Entry 7SGL (electron microscopy, 3.00 A resolution); this record covers chains C and D of the 6 polymer chains in the assembly.

== Chain C ==
Molecule: X-ray repair cross-complementing protein 5
Source organism: Homo sapiens
Notes: EC 3.6.4.-
UniProtKB: P13010 (XRCC5_HUMAN); numbering as in UniProt (aligned over 1-732)
Chain sequence (732 residues; row label = number of the first residue in the row):
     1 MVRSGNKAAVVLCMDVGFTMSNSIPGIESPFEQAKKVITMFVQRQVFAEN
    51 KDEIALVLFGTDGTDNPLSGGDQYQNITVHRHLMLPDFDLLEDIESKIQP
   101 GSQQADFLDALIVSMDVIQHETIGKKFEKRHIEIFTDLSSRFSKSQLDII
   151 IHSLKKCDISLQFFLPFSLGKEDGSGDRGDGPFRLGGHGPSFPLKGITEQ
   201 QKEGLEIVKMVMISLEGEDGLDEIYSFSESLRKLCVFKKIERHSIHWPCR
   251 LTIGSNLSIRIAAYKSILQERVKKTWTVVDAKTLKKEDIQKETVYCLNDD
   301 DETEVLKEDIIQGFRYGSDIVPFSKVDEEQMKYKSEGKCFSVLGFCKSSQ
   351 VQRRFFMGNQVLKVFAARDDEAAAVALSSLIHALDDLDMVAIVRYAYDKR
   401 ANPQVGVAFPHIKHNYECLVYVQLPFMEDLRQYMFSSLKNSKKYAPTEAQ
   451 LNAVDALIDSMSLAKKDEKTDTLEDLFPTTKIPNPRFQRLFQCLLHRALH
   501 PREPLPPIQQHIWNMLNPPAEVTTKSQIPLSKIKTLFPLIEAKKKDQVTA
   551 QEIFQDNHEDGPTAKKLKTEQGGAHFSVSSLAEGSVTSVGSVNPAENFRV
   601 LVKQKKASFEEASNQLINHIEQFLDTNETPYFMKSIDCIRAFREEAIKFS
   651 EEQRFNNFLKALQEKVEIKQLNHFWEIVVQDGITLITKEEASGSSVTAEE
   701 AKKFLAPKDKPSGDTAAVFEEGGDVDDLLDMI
Disordered / not traced: 1-5, 170-181, 556-594, 679-723
UniProt features mapped onto this chain:
  - region: L138 to L165 (Leucine-zipper)
  - motif: E720 to L728 (EEXXXDL motif)
  - modified residue: K144 (N6-acetyllysine), S255 (Phosphoserine), S258 (Phosphoserine), K265 (N6-acetyllysine), S318 (Phosphoserine), K332 (N6-acetyllysine), T535 (Phosphothreonine), S577 (Phosphoserine), S579 (Phosphoserine), S580 (Phosphoserine), K660 (N6-acetyllysine), K665 (N6-acetyllysine), T715 (Phosphothreonine)
  - cross-link (Glycyl lysine isopeptide (Lys-Gly)): K195 (interchain with G-Cter in SUMO2), K532 (interchain with G-Cter in SUMO2), K534 (interchain with G-Cter in SUMO2), K566 (interchain with G-Cter in SUMO2), K568 (interchain with G-Cter in SUMO2), K669 (interchain with G-Cter in SUMO2), K688 (interchain with G-Cter in SUMO2)
  - mutagenesis: E720 to E721 (Abolishes interaction with PRKDC and its recruitment to sites of DNA damage), D726 to D727 (Abolishes interaction with PRKDC and its recruitment to sites of DNA damage)
Small-molecule neighbours: inositol hexakisphosphate (IHP): K363, H411, K413, H414, Y416, K481

== Chain D ==
Molecule: Protein artemis
Source organism: Homo sapiens
Notes: EC 3.1.-.-
UniProtKB: Q96SD1 (DCR1C_HUMAN); residues 1-692 here = UniProt positions 1-692
Chain sequence (701 residues; each row starts with the number of its first residue):
     1 MSSFEGQMAEYPTISIDRFDRENLRARAYFLSHCHKDHMKGLRAPTLKRR
    51 LECSLKVYLYCSPVTKELLLTSPKYRFWKKRIISIEIETPTQISLVDEAS
   101 GEKEEIVVTLLPAGHCPGSVMFLFQGNNGTVLYTGDFRLAQGEAARMELL
   151 HSGGRVKDIQSVYLDTTFCDPRFYQIPSREECLSGVLELVRSWITRSPYH
   201 VVWLNCKAAYGYEYLFTNLSEELGVQVHVNKLDMFRNMPEILHHLTTDRN
   251 TQIHACRHPKAEEYFQWSKLPCGITSRNRIPLHIISIKPSTMWFGERSRK
   301 TNVIVRTGESSYRACFSFHSSYSEIKDFLSYLCPVNAYPNVIPVGTTMDK
   351 VVEILKPLCRSSQSTEPKYKPLGKLKRARTVHRDSEEEDDYLFDDPLPIP
   401 LRHKVPYPETFHPEVFSMTAVSEKQPEKLRQTPGCCRAECMQSSRFTNFV
   451 DCEESNSESEEEVGIPASLQGDLGSVLHLQKADGDVPQWEVFFKRNDEIT
   501 DESLENFPSSTVAGGSQSPKLFSDSDGESTHISSQNSSQSTHITEQGSQG
   551 WDSQSDTVLLSSQERNSGDITSLDKADYRPTIKENIPASLMEQNVICPKD
   601 TYSDLKSRDKDVTIVPSTGEPTTLSSETHIPEEKSLLNLSTNADSQSSSD
   651 FEVPSTPEAELPKREHLQYLYEKLATGESIAVKKRKCSLLDTAAALEVLF
   701 Q
Disordered / not traced: 407-701
Sequence notes: expression tag (693-701)
UniProt features mapped onto this chain:
  - modified residue: T380 (Phosphothreonine), S385 (Phosphoserine), S645 (Phosphoserine)
  - natural variant: H35 (H35D: In OS), G118 (G118V: In RSSCID), G135 (G135E: In RSSCID)
  - mutagenesis: D17 (D17N/A: Abolishes PRKDC-dependent endonuclease activity and V(D)J recombination), H33 (H33A: Abolishes PRKDC-dependent endonuclease activity and V(D)J recombination), H35 (H35A: Abolishes PRKDC-dependent endonuclease activity and V(D)J recombination), D37 (D37N/A: Abolishes PRKDC-dependent endonuclease activity and V(D)J recombination), H38 (H38A: Reduces PRKDC-dependent endonuclease activity, although V(D)J recombination is largely normal), H115 (H115A: Abolishes PRKDC-dependent endonuclease activity and V(D)J recombination), D136 (D136N/A: Abolishes PRKDC-dependent endonuclease activity and V(D)J recombination), D165 (D165N/A: Abolishes PRKDC-dependent endonuclease activity and V(D)J recombination), H319 (H319A: Abolishes PRKDC-dependent endonuclease activity and V(D)J recombination), S516 (S516A: Reduced IR induced phosphorylation; when associated with A-534; A-538; A-548; A-553; A-561 and A-562), S534 (S534A: Reduced IR induced phosphorylation; when associated with A-516; A-538; A-548; A-553; A-561 and A-562), S538 (S538A: Reduced IR induced phosphorylation; when associated with A-516; A-534; A-548; A-553; A-561 and A-562), 4 further mutagenesis entries in UniProt
Ion coordination: Mg2+ site 1: D37, D136 (shared with 1 residue of chain E); Mg2+ site 2: D136 (shared with 1 residue of chain E); Zn2+: H228, H254, C256, C272
What the authors report for this chain:
  - binding site for Hairpin_1: M1, M292, W293
  - conformationally variable residues (loop rearrangement): C206 to G211, C256 to E263, S290 to V303

== Chain C / chain D interface ==
Residue-residue contacts (9; chain C residue first):
  K605(C) - I280(D)
  K605(C) - P281(D)
  K605(C) - H283(D)
  K606(C) - S197(D)
  K606(C) - Y199(D)
  A607(C) - I280(D)
  S608(C) - I280(D)
  E611(C) - Y199(D)  hydrogen bond
  E611(C) - I280(D)
Also at the interface, not in a pair above, chain D (6 interface residues in all): R279

== Summary ==
The interface between chain C and chain D involves 5 residues on one side and 6 on the other, with 1 hydrogen
bond. The hydrogen-bonded pair is E611(C)-Y199(D). Chain C binds inositol hexakisphosphate. From the paper: a
binding site for Hairpin_1 at M1(D), M292(D) and W293(D); conformational variability at C206(D), C256(D) and
S290(D).
Chain C is X-ray repair cross-complementing protein 5 and chain D is Protein artemis, both from Homo sapiens;
the structure, DNA-PK complex of DNA end processing, was determined by electron microscopy together with 7SU3
and 7SUD from the same study.
